Entry 8PMV (X-ray diffraction, 2.10 A resolution); this record covers chains A and C of the 3 polymer chains in the assembly.

== Chain A ==
Molecule: BarH-like 2 homeobox protein
From: Homo sapiens
UniProtKB: Q9NY43 (BARH2_HUMAN); numbering as in UniProt (aligned over 231-292)
Sequence (62 residues; numbered 231 to 292; the number before each row is that of its first residue):
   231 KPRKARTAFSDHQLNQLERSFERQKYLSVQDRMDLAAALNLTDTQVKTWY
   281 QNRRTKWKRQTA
UniProt features mapped onto this chain:
  - DNA-binding region: Pro232 to Thr291 (Homeobox)
What the authors report for this chain:
  - binding site for the 12-nt DNA strand (chain C): Asn282, Thr285
  - mutagenesis - T278I, T278V: unchanged binding to TAAAC

== Chain C ==
Molecule: 12-nt DNA strand
Sequence (12 nucleotides; numbered 13 to 24; the number before each row is that of its first residue):
    13 AACCGCTTAGCG

== Interface between chain A and chain C ==
Residue-residue contacts - 14 pairs, chain A then chain C:
  Arg233(A) - DT20(C)  base contact
  Arg233(A) - DA21(C)  sugar contact
  Arg236(A) - DA21(C)  base contact
  Arg236(A) - DG22(C)  hydrogen bond to the base
  Tyr256(A) - DC16(C)  hydrogen bond to the phosphate
  Val259(A) - DA14(C)  phosphate contact
  Arg262(A) - DA14(C)  salt bridge to the phosphate
  Lys277(A) - DA14(C)  salt bridge to the phosphate
  Lys277(A) - DC15(C)  phosphate contact
  Gln281(A) - DC15(C)  sugar contact
  Gln281(A) - DC16(C)  phosphate contact
  Arg284(A) - DC15(C)  salt bridge to the phosphate
  Arg284(A) - DC16(C)  salt bridge to the phosphate
  Lys288(A) - DG17(C)  salt bridge to the phosphate
Other interface residues (no listed pair), chain A (10 interface residues in all): Leu257

== Overview ==
10 residues of chain A face 7 of chain C across their interface; the contacts include 2 hydrogen bonds and 5
salt bridges. Polar contacts include Arg236(A)-DG22(C), Tyr256(A)-DC16(C) and Arg262(A)-DA14(C). The paper
reports a binding site for the 12-nt DNA strand (chain C) at Asn282(A) and Thr285(A); T278I and T278V of chain
A leave binding to TAAAC unchanged.
Here chain A is BarH-like 2 homeobox protein (Homo sapiens) and chain C is a 12-nt DNA strand. Entry 8PMV
(transcription factor BARHL2 bound to TAAGC DNA sequence) was determined by X-ray diffraction together with
7Z5I, 7Z5K, 8PM5, 8PM7, 8PMC, 8PMF and 4 further entries from the same study.
